Entry 7MKN (electron microscopy, 3.30 A resolution); this record covers chains C and D of the 9 polymer chains in the assembly.

Chain C:
Protein: DNA-directed RNA polymerase subunit beta
Organism: Escherichia coli (strain K12)
Notes: EC 2.7.7.6
Reference sequence: A0A4S4NK82 (A0A4S4NK82_ECOLI); residue numbers follow UniProt; this construct covers 3-1342
Chain sequence (1340 residues; row label = number of the first residue in the row):
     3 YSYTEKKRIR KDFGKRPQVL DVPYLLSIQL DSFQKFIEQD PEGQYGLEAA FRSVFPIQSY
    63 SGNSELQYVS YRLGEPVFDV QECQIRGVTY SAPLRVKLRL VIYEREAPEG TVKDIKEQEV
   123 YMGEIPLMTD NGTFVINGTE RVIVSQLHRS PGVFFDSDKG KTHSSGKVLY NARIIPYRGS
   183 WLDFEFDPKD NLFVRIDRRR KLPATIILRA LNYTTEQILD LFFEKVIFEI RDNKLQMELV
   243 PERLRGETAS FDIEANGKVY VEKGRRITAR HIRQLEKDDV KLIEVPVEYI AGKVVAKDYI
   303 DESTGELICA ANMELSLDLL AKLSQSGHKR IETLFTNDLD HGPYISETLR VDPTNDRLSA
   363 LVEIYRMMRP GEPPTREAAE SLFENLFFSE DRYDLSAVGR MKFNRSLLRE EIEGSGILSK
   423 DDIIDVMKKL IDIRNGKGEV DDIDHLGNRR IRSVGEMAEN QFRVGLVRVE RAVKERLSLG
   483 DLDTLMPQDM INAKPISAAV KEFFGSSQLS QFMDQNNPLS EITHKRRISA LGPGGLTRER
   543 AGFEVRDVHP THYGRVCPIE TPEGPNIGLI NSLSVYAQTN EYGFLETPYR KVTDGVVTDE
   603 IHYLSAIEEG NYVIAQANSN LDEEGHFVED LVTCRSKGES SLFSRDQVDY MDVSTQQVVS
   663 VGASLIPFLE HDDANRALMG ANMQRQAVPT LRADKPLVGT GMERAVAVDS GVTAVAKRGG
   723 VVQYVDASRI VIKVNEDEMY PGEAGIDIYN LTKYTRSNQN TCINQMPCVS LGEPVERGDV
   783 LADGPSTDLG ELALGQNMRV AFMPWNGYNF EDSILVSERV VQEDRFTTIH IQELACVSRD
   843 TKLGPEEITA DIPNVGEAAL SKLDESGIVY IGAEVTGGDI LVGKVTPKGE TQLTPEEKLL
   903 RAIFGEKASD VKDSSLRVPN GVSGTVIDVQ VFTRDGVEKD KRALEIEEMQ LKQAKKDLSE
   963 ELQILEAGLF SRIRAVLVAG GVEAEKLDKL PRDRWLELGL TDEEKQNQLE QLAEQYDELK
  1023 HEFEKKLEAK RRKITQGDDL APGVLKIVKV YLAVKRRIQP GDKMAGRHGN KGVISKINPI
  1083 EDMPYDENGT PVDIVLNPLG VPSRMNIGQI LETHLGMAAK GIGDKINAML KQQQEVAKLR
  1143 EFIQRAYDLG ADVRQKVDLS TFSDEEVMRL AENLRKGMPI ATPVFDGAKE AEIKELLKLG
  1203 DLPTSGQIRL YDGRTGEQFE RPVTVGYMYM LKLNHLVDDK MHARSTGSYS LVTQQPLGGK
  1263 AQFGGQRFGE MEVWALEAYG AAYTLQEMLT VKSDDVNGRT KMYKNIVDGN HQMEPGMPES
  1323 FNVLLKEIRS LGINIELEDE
Ligand contacts: CMPcPP (2TM; 5'-O-[(S)-hydroxy{[(S)-hydroxy(phosphonooxy)phosphoryl]methyl}phosphoryl]cytidine): Arg678, Ser1105, Arg1106

Chain D:
Protein: DNA-directed RNA polymerase subunit beta'
Organism: Escherichia coli (strain K12)
Notes: EC 2.7.7.6
Reference sequence: A0A6D2WUT6 (A0A6D2WUT6_ECOLI); residues 14-1376 here = UniProt positions 14-1376
Chain sequence (1363 residues; row label = number of the first residue in the row):
    14 TEEFDAIKIA LASPDMIRSW SFGEVKKPET INYRTFKPER DGLFCARIFG PVKDYECLCG
    74 KYKRLKHRGV ICEKCGVEVT QTKVRRERMG HIELASPTAH IWFLKSLPSR IGLLLDMPLR
   134 DIERVLYFES YVVIEGGMTN LERQQILTEE QYLDALEEFG DEFDAKMGAE AIQALLKSMD
   194 LEQECEQLRE ELNETNSETK RKKLTKRIKL LEAFVQSGNK PEWMILTVLP VLPPDLRPLV
   254 PLDGGRFATS DLNDLYRRVI NRNNRLKRLL DLAAPDIIVR NEKRMLQEAV DALLDNGRRG
   314 RAITGSNKRP LKSLADMIKG KQGRFRQNLL GKRVDYSGRS VITVGPYLRL HQCGLPKKMA
   374 LELFKPFIYG KLELRGLATT IKAAKKMVER EEAVVWDILD EVIREHPVLL NRAPTLHRLG
   434 IQAFEPVLIE GKAIQLHPLV CAAYNADFDG DQMAVHVPLT LEAQLEARAL MMSTNNILSP
   494 ANGEPIIVPS QDVVLGLYYM TRDCVNAKGE GMVLTGPKEA ERLYRSGLAS LHARVKVRIT
   554 EYEKDANGEL VAKTSLKDTT VGRAILWMIV PKGLPYSIVN QALGKKAISK MLNTCYRILG
   614 LKPTVIFADQ IMYTGFAYAA RSGASVGIDD MVIPEKKHEI ISEAEAEVAE IQEQFQSGLV
   674 TAGERYNKVI DIWAAANDRV SKAMMDNLQT ETVINRDGQE EKQVSFNSIY MMADSGARGS
   734 AAQIRQLAGM RGLMAKPDGS IIETPITANF REGLNVLQYF ISTHGARKGL ADTALKTANS
   794 GYLTRRLVDV AQDLVVTEDD CGTHEGIMMT PVIEGGDVKE PLRDRVLGRV TAEDVLKPGT
   854 ADILVPRNTL LHEQWCDLLE ENSVDAVKVR SVVSCDTDFG VCAHCYGRDL ARGHIINKGE
   914 AIGVIAAQSI GEPGTQLTMR TFHIGGAASR AAAESSIQVK NKGSIKLSNV KSVVNSSGKL
   974 VITSRNTELK LIDEFGRTKE SYKVPYGAVL AKGDGEQVAG GETVANWDPH TMPVITEVSG
  1034 FVRFTDMIDG QTITRQTDEL TGLSSLVVLD SAERTAGGKD LRPALKIVDA QGNDVLIPGT
  1094 DMPAQYFLPG KAIVQLEDGV QISSGDTLAR IPQESGGTKD ITGGLPRVAD LFEARRPKEP
  1154 AILAEISGIV SFGKETKGKR RLVITPVDGS DPYEEMIPKW RQLNVFEGER VERGDVISDG
  1214 PEAPHDILRL RGVHAVTRYI VNEVQDVYRL QGVKINDKHI EVIVRQMLRK ATIVNAGSSD
  1274 FLEGEQVEYS RVKIANRELE ANGKVGATYS RDLLGITKAS LATESFISAA SFQETTRVLT
  1334 EAAVAGKRDE LRGLKENVIV GRLIPAGTGY AYHQDRMRRR AAG
Disordered / not traced: 932-945, 1126-1134
Ion coordination: Zn2+ site 1: Cys70, Cys72, Cys85, Cys88; Mg2+: Asp462, Asp464 (shared with 1 residue of chain R); Zn2+ site 2: Cys814, Cys888, Cys895, Cys898
Ligand contacts: CMPcPP (2TM; 5'-O-[(S)-hydroxy{[(S)-hydroxy(phosphonooxy)phosphoryl]methyl}phosphoryl]cytidine): Arg425, Pro427, Asn458, Asp460, Asp462, Arg731

Interface between chain C and chain D:
Residue-residue contacts - 358 pairs, chain C then chain D:
  Ser166(C) with Lys1151(D); Glu1152(D), hydrogen bond
  Phe545(C) with Lys781(D), hydrogen bond (backbone-side chain); Leu788(D), hydrophobic
  Glu546(C) with Lys781(D)
  Arg548(C) with Arg780(D), hydrogen bond (backbone-side chain); Leu788(D)
  Asp549(C) with Pro750(D)
  Val550(C) with His777(D); Arg780(D)
  His551(C) with Phe773(D)
  Pro552(C) with Phe773(D), hydrophobic
  Tyr555(C) with Val769(D); Phe773(D)
  Cys559(C) with Arg780(D)
  Pro560(C) with Phe773(D), hydrophobic; Thr776(D); Arg780(D), hydrogen bond (backbone-side chain)
  Ile561(C) with Tyr772(D), hydrophobic; Thr776(D)
  Thr563(C) with Arg780(D)
  Ile569(C) with Arg780(D); Leu783(D), hydrophobic
  Asn573(C) with Arg780(D)
  Gln618(C) with Val769(D); Leu770(D)
  Asn620(C) with Asn768(D)
  Glu641(C) with Lys749(D)
  Ser642(C) with Leu770(D)
  Val660(C) with Val769(D), hydrophobic; Phe773(D), hydrophobic
  Leu671(C) with Tyr772(D)
  Glu672(C) with Leu767(D)
  His673(C) with Phe763(D), hydrogen bond (side chain-backbone); Arg764(D), hydrogen bond (side chain-backbone); Glu765(D), hydrogen bond (side chain-backbone); Gly766(D)
  Asp674(C) with Phe763(D); Tyr772(D), hydrogen bond (backbone-side chain)
  Asp675(C) with Phe763(D)
  Ala676(C) with Tyr772(D); Ser775(D); Thr776(D); Ala779(D), hydrophobic
  Asn677(C) with Ala779(D)
  Ala679(C) with Tyr772(D)
  Leu680(C) with Leu783(D), hydrophobic
  Phe804(C) with Ala637(D); Ser638(D), hydrogen bond (backbone-side chain)
  Met805(C) with Ala637(D)
  Pro806(C) with Asp505(D); Ala633(D); Ala637(D)
  Trp807(C) with Ala633(D), hydrophobic
  Asn808(C) with Pro359(D); Phe629(D); Ala630(D); Ala633(D)
  Gly809(C) with Val357(D); Pro359(D); Asp505(D); Phe629(D)
  Tyr810(C) with Val357(D); Pro359(D); Tyr360(D)
  Phe812(C) with Val357(D), hydrophobic; Phe461(D), hydrophobic; Ser503(D); Gln504(D), hydrogen bond (backbone-side chain); Asp505(D); Phe629(D), hydrophobic
  Glu813(C) with Asp460(D); Phe461(D); Gln504(D), hydrogen bond
  Asp814(C) with Asp460(D); Phe461(D); Asp462(D)
  Ser815(C) with Val357(D); Phe461(D), hydrogen bond (backbone-backbone)
  Arg841(C) with Asp256(D); Gly257(D)
  Lys844(C) with Arg47(D)
  Gln1061(C) with Lys445(D), hydrogen bond
  Gly1063(C) with Val354(D); Ala446(D)
  Lys1065(C) with Asp462(D); Gly463(D)
  Lys1073(C) with Asp462(D), salt bridge
  Gly1074(C) with Phe461(D)
  Val1075(C) with Val354(D), hydrophobic; Ile355(D); Phe461(D); Gly463(D)
  Ser1077(C) with Thr356(D); Val357(D)
  Asn1099(C) with Gln504(D); Asp505(D), hydrogen bond
  Pro1100(C) with Ala637(D)
  Leu1101(C) with Gln504(D); Asp505(D); Leu508(D), hydrophobic; Met725(D), hydrophobic; Ala730(D), hydrophobic; Arg731(D)
  Val1103(C) with Val639(D), hydrophobic
  Pro1104(C) with Met725(D), hydrophobic; Gln736(D)
  Ser1105(C) with Arg731(D), hydrogen bond; Gly732(D)
  Arg1106(C) with Arg731(D)
  Met1107(C) with Gln736(D); Gln739(D); Phe763(D), hydrophobic
  Ile1109(C) with Met644(D), hydrophobic; Leu740(D), hydrophobic; Phe763(D), hydrophobic
  Ile1112(C) with Val639(D); Ile641(D)
  Leu1113(C) with Ile641(D), hydrophobic
  His1116(C) with Gly640(D); Ile641(D), hydrogen bond (side chain-backbone)
  Phe1187(C) with Leu767(D); Tyr772(D), hydrophobic
  Glu1192(C) with Ile641(D); Arg764(D), salt bridge
  Lys1196(C) with Ile641(D)
  Ser1207(C) with Asp642(D)
  Gln1209(C) with Gly640(D); Asp642(D); Asp643(D)
  Phe1221(C) with Ala633(D); Arg634(D)
  Glu1222(C) with Tyr512(D); Arg634(D); Ser635(D); Gly636(D)
  Arg1223(C) with Ser635(D); Gly636(D); Phe719(D), hydrogen bond (side chain-backbone); Asn720(D); Ser721(D); Met724(D)
  Val1225(C) with Gly636(D); Ser638(D)
  Thr1226(C) with Ser638(D), hydrogen bond (backbone-side chain); Val639(D), hydrogen bond (side chain-backbone); Gly640(D)
  Val1239(C) with Ser353(D); Val354(D), hydrophobic; Lys445(D); Ala446(D)
  Asp1240(C) with Lys445(D)
  Lys1242(C) with Arg352(D); Gln465(D), hydrogen bond
  Met1243(C) with Arg352(D); Ser353(D); Lys371(D); Met372(D), hydrophobic; Lys445(D)
  His1244(C) with Gly351(D); Arg352(D), hydrogen bond (backbone-backbone); Met372(D)
  Ala1245(C) with Ser350(D); Gly351(D); Met372(D), hydrophobic; Glu375(D)
  Arg1246(C) with Asp348(D), salt bridge; Tyr349(D), hydrogen bond (backbone-backbone); Ser350(D), hydrogen bond (backbone-backbone); Leu376(D)
  Ser1247(C) with Asp348(D); Tyr349(D); Glu375(D); Leu376(D); Lys378(D)
  Thr1248(C) with Tyr349(D)
  Tyr1251(C) with Asp348(D), hydrogen bond
  Leu1253(C) with Arg99(D), hydrogen bond (backbone-side chain); Asp248(D); Pro251(D), hydrophobic
  Val1254(C) with Arg99(D), hydrogen bond (backbone-side chain); Asp248(D); Leu249(D); Pro251(D)
  Thr1255(C) with Arg99(D); Asn341(D)
  Gln1256(C) with Arg99(D), hydrogen bond
  Gln1257(C) with Asn341(D), hydrogen bond (side chain-backbone); Lys345(D)
  Pro1258(C) with Arg346(D); Val347(D); Asp348(D)
  Gly1260(C) with Arg346(D)
  Gly1261(C) with Arg346(D)
  Gly1267(C) with Arg346(D), hydrogen bond (backbone-side chain); Val347(D); Ser350(D)
  Gln1268(C) with Arg346(D); Val347(D), hydrogen bond (backbone-backbone); Ser350(D), hydrogen bond (backbone-side chain); Gly351(D); Arg352(D)
  Arg1269(C) with Arg339(D), hydrogen bond (side chain-backbone); Gln340(D), hydrogen bond (side chain-backbone); Gly344(D), hydrogen bond (side chain-backbone); Lys345(D); Arg346(D)
  Phe1270(C) with Leu343(D); Gly344(D); Lys345(D), hydrogen bond (backbone-backbone); Val347(D), hydrophobic; Ile434(D), hydrophobic; His469(D)
  Gly1271(C) with Leu343(D); Gly344(D)
  Glu1272(C) with Arg339(D), salt bridge; Leu343(D), hydrogen bond (backbone-backbone)
  Met1273(C) with Thr428(D), hydrogen bond (backbone-side chain)
  Glu1274(C) with Asn424(D), hydrogen bond; Ala426(D); Thr428(D); Ile434(D)
  Val1275(C) with Leu343(D)
  Trp1276(C) with Arg798(D); Val801(D), hydrophobic; Val917(D); Gln921(D), hydrogen bond (backbone-side chain)
  Ala1277(C) with Arg431(D); Ile434(D), hydrophobic; Gln921(D)
  Leu1278(C) with Met484(D), hydrophobic
  Glu1279(C) with Ala914(D); Val917(D); Leu1347(D); Val1351(D)
  Ala1280(C) with Arg431(D), hydrogen bond (backbone-side chain); Ile918(D); Gln921(D)
  Tyr1281(C) with Arg431(D), hydrogen bond (side chain-backbone); Leu432(D); Ile434(D), hydrogen bond (side chain-backbone); Leu483(D); Met484(D), hydrophobic; Asn489(D), hydrogen bond
  Gly1282(C) with Glu479(D); Leu483(D); Gly1360(D); Thr1361(D), hydrogen bond (backbone-backbone)
  Ala1283(C) with Glu479(D); Leu483(D); Ile1357(D)
  Ala1284(C) with Glu479(D), hydrogen bond (backbone-side chain); Leu1356(D); Ile1357(D), hydrophobic; Ala1359(D); Gly1362(D)
  Tyr1285(C) with Glu475(D); Glu479(D), hydrogen bond (backbone-side chain); Leu1356(D); Thr1361(D)
  Thr1286(C) with Ala476(D), hydrogen bond (side chain-backbone); Glu479(D)
  Leu1287(C) with Val1351(D), hydrophobic
  Gln1288(C) with Gly1354(D); Arg1355(D); Leu1356(D)
  Glu1289(C) with Pro471(D); Leu472(D), hydrogen bond (side chain-backbone); Thr473(D), hydrogen bond (side chain-backbone); Ala476(D)
  Met1290(C) with Val347(D), hydrophobic
  Leu1291(C) with Lys345(D), hydrogen bond (backbone-side chain); Val1351(D)
  Thr1292(C) with Gly1354(D)
  Lys1294(C) with Val347(D); Asp348(D), hydrogen bond (backbone-backbone); Tyr349(D); Val470(D), hydrogen bond (side chain-backbone); Leu472(D)
  Ser1295(C) with Lys345(D); Arg346(D)
  Asp1296(C) with Lys345(D)
  Met1304(C) with Leu472(D), hydrophobic
  Tyr1305(C) with Tyr349(D); Pro379(D), hydrophobic; Tyr382(D); Lys398(D)
  Ile1308(C) with Pro379(D), hydrophobic; Phe380(D); Leu472(D), hydrophobic
  Val1309(C) with Gly383(D); Ile394(D), hydrophobic
  His1313(C) with Phe380(D); Thr473(D); Leu474(D); Gln477(D)
  Gln1314(C) with Thr473(D)
  Met1315(C) with Thr473(D)
  Gly1318(C) with Thr14(D); Gly1354(D)
  Pro1320(C) with Lys345(D); Val1353(D); Gly1354(D)
  Glu1321(C) with Arg99(D), salt bridge
  Ser1322(C) with Asn341(D); Leu342(D)
  Phe1323(C) with Ile20(D), hydrophobic
  Val1325(C) with Arg99(D); Leu249(D), hydrophobic; Arg337(D)
  Leu1326(C) with Arg337(D); Phe338(D), hydrophobic; Leu342(D), hydrophobic
  Lys1328(C) with Glu100(D); Met102(D); Leu245(D); Leu249(D)
  Glu1329(C) with Leu245(D); Met330(D); Arg337(D), salt bridge
  Arg1331(C) with Trp33(D); Met102(D); Pro243(D)
  Ser1332(C) with Pro243(D); Leu245(D)
  Leu1333(C) with His113(D); Trp115(D), hydrophobic; Pro243(D)
  Gly1334(C) with Leu24(D); Ala25(D), hydrogen bond (backbone-backbone); His113(D), hydrogen bond (backbone-side chain)
  Ile1335(C) with Ile22(D), hydrophobic; Ala23(D); Ala25(D); Trp115(D), hydrophobic; Ala1336(D), hydrophobic
  Asn1336(C) with Lys21(D); Ile22(D); Ala23(D), hydrogen bond (backbone-backbone); Leu24(D); Ala25(D); Met29(D); Trp33(D)
  Ile1337(C) with Ile20(D), hydrophobic; Lys21(D)
  Glu1338(C) with Ile20(D); Lys21(D), hydrogen bond (backbone-backbone)
  Leu1339(C) with Phe17(D), hydrophobic; Ile20(D), hydrophobic
  Glu1340(C) with Phe17(D); Asp18(D); Ala19(D), hydrogen bond (backbone-backbone); Lys21(D); Arg1341(D), salt bridge
  Asp1341(C) with Glu16(D); Phe17(D)
  Glu1342(C) with Asp18(D); Arg1373(D), salt bridge
Other interface residues (no listed pair), chain C (158 interface residues in all): His554, Gly570, Thr657, Asn811, Pro1062, Glu1219, Pro1224, Leu1259, Arg1301, Pro1317, Met1319, Ile1330
Other interface residues (no listed pair), chain D (185 interface residues in all): Glu15, Thr48, Phe116, Leu239, Val244, Pro246, Tyr269, Leu327, Ile331, Leu422, His430, Gln435, Pro451, Ala459, Ala467, Ala480, Tyr537, Arg538, Ala632, Thr757, Ala784, Thr797, Gln805, Glu913, Leu1332, Ile1352

In short:
158 residues of chain C face 185 of chain D across their interface, with 57 hydrogen bonds and 8 salt bridges.
Among the polar pairs are Lys1073(C)-Asp462(D), Glu1192(C)-Arg764(D) and Arg1246(C)-Asp348(D). CMPcPP is bound
between chain C and chain D.
Chain C is DNA-directed RNA polymerase subunit beta and chain D is DNA-directed RNA polymerase subunit beta',
both from Escherichia coli (strain K12); the structure, Escherichia coli RNA polymerase and RapA elongation
complex, was determined by electron microscopy (same publication as 7MKP, 7MKO and 7MKQ).
